1NR0 - chain A; structure by X-ray diffraction, 1.70 A resolution.

# Chain A
Protein: Actin interacting protein 1
Organism: Caenorhabditis elegans
Reference sequence: Q11176 (WDR1_CAEEL); residues 1-611 here = UniProt positions 1-611
Sequence (611 residues; each row starts with the number of its first residue):
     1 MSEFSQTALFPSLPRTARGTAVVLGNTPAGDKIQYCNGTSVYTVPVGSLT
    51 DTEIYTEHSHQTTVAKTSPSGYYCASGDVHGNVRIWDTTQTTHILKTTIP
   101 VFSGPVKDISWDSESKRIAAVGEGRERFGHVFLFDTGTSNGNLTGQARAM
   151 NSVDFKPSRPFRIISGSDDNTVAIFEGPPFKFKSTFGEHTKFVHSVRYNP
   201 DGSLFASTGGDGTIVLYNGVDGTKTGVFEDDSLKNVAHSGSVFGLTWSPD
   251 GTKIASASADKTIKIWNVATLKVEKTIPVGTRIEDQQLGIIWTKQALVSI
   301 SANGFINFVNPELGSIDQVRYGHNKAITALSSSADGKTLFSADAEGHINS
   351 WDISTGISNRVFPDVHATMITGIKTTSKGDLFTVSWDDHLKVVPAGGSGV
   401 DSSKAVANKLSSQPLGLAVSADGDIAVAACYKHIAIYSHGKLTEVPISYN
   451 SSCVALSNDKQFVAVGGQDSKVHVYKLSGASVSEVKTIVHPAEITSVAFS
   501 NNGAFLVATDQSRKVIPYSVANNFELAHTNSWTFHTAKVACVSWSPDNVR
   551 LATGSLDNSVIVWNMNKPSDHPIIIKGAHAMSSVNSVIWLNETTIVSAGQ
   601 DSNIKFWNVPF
Disordered / not traced: 1
Metal / ion sites: Mn2+ near Asp154 (its only coordinating residue here)

# Summary
Chain A is Actin interacting protein 1 (Caenorhabditis elegans); the structure, Two Seven-Bladed
Beta-Propeller Domains Revealed By The Structure Of A C. elegans Homologue Of Yeast Actin ..., was determined
by X-ray diffraction (same publication as 1PEV).
